PDB entry 5YYN | X-ray diffraction, 3.00 A resolution | chains A and B

# Chain A
Protein: Arginine--tRNA ligase
Source organism: Escherichia coli (strain K12)
Notes: EC 6.1.1.19
Reference sequence: P11875 (SYR_ECOLI); residue numbers follow UniProt; this construct covers 1-577
Sequence (586 residues; row label = number of the first residue in the row; numbers below 1 keep their minus sign (His-8 is residue -8)):
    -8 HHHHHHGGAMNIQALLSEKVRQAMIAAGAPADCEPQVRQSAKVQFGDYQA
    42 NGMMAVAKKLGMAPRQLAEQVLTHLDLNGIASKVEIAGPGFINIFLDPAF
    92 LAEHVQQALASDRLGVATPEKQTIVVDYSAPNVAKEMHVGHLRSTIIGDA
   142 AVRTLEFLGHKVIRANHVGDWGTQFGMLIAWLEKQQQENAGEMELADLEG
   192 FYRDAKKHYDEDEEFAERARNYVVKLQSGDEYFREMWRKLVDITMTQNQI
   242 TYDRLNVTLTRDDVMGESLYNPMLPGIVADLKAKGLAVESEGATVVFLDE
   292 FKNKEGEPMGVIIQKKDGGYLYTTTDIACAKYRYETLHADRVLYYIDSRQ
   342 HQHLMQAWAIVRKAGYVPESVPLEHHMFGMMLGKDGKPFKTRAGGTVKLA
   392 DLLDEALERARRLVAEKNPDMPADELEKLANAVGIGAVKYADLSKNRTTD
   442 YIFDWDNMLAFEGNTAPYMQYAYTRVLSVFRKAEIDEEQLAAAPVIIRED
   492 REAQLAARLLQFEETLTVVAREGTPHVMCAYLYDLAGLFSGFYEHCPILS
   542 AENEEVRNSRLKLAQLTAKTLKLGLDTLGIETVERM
Not modelled in the structure: -8 to 0, 181-187, 305-311
Construct notes: expression tag (-8 to 0)
Swiss-Prot annotation at these positions:
  - motif: Pro122 to His132 ('HIGH' region)

# Chain B
Molecule: TRNA
Source organism: Geobacillus stearothermophilus
Sequence (77 nucleotides; each row starts with the number of its first residue):
   901 GCGCUCGUAGCUCAAUUGGAUAGAGCAUCUGACUACGGAUCAGAAGGUUA
   951 GGGGUUCGAAUCCUCUCGAGCGCGCCA
Not modelled in the structure: 930-941, 976-977

# How chain A and chain B interact
Pairs across the interface (54; chain A residue first):
  Arg29(A) with U916(B), base contact; U917(B), salt bridge to the phosphate
  Gln30(A) with U916(B), hydrogen bond to the base
  Lys33(A) with U921(B), hydrogen bond to the base
  Phe36(A) with A920(B), stacking on the base
  Gln40(A) with G919(B), sugar contact; A920(B), hydrogen bond to the base
  Asn42(A) with G919(B), hydrogen bond to the sugar
  Met45(A) with G919(B), base contact; C957(B), base contact
  Ala46(A) with G919(B), base contact; C957(B), base contact
  Lys49(A) with U956(B), hydrogen bond to the phosphate; C957(B), salt bridge to the phosphate
  Ala78(A) with A920(B), base contact
  Phe82(A) with G919(B), sugar contact; A920(B), stacking on the base
  Asn84(A) with A920(B), hydrogen bond to the base
  Lys293(A) with C902(B), hydrogen bond to the sugar; G903(B), phosphate contact
  Asn294(A) with C902(B), phosphate contact; G903(B), phosphate contact
  Met300(A) with G974(B), phosphate contact
  Arg340(A) with C971(B), sugar contact
  His342(A) with C904(B), hydrogen bond to the sugar; U905(B), salt bridge to the phosphate
  Gln343(A) with G903(B), base contact; C904(B), hydrogen bond to the sugar; G972(B), hydrogen bond to the base
  His344(A) with G972(B), hydrogen bond to the sugar
  Met368(A) with U905(B), sugar contact
  Lys375(A) with C911(B), sugar contact
  Ser435(A) with C913(B), hydrogen bond to the sugar
  Lys436(A) with C913(B), phosphate contact; A914(B), phosphate contact
  Asn437(A) with A914(B), hydrogen bond to the phosphate
  Arg438(A) with U908(B), hydrogen bond to the base; C913(B), salt bridge to the phosphate; A914(B), salt bridge to the phosphate
  Thr439(A) with U905(B), hydrogen bond to the sugar
  Thr440(A) with U905(B), sugar contact; C906(B), sugar contact
  Asp441(A) with G970(B), sugar contact
  Tyr442(A) with C913(B), phosphate contact
  Ile443(A) with U912(B), phosphate contact; C913(B), hydrogen bond to the phosphate
  Glu453(A) with G925(B), hydrogen bond to the sugar; C926(B), phosphate contact
  Gly454(A) with G925(B), sugar contact
  Glu513(A) with U917(B), base contact
  His517(A) with A914(B), phosphate contact; A915(B), salt bridge to the phosphate
  Tyr524(A) with A924(B), sugar contact; G925(B), sugar contact
Also at the interface, not in a pair above, chain A (41 interface residues in all): Ser31, Ala32, Gln35, Gly79, Glu282, Asn448
Also at the interface, not in a pair above, chain B (27 interface residues in all): C973, C975

# In short
41 residues of chain A and 27 residues of chain B are in contact, with 17 hydrogen bonds, 6 salt bridges and 2
aromatic stacking contacts. Polar contacts include Gln30(A)-U916(B), Lys33(A)-U921(B) and Gln40(A)-A920(B).
Chain A is Arginine--tRNA ligase (Escherichia coli (strain K12)) and chain B is TRNA (Geobacillus
stearothermophilus); the structure, Crystal structures of E.coli arginyl-trna synthetase (argrs) in complex
with substrate TRNA(Arg), was determined by X-ray diffraction.
